Entry 9D18 (electron microscopy, 2.88 A resolution); this record covers chains A and H of the 8 polymer chains in the assembly.

Chain A:
Protein: Isoform 5 of Calcium-activated potassium channel subunit alpha-1
From: Homo sapiens
UniProtKB: Q12791 (KCMA1_HUMAN), isoform Q12791-5; residues 1-1056 here correspond to UniProt positions 66-1121 (UniProt number = residue number + 65)
Amino-acid sequence (1056 residues; numbered 1 to 1056; the number before each row is that of its first residue):
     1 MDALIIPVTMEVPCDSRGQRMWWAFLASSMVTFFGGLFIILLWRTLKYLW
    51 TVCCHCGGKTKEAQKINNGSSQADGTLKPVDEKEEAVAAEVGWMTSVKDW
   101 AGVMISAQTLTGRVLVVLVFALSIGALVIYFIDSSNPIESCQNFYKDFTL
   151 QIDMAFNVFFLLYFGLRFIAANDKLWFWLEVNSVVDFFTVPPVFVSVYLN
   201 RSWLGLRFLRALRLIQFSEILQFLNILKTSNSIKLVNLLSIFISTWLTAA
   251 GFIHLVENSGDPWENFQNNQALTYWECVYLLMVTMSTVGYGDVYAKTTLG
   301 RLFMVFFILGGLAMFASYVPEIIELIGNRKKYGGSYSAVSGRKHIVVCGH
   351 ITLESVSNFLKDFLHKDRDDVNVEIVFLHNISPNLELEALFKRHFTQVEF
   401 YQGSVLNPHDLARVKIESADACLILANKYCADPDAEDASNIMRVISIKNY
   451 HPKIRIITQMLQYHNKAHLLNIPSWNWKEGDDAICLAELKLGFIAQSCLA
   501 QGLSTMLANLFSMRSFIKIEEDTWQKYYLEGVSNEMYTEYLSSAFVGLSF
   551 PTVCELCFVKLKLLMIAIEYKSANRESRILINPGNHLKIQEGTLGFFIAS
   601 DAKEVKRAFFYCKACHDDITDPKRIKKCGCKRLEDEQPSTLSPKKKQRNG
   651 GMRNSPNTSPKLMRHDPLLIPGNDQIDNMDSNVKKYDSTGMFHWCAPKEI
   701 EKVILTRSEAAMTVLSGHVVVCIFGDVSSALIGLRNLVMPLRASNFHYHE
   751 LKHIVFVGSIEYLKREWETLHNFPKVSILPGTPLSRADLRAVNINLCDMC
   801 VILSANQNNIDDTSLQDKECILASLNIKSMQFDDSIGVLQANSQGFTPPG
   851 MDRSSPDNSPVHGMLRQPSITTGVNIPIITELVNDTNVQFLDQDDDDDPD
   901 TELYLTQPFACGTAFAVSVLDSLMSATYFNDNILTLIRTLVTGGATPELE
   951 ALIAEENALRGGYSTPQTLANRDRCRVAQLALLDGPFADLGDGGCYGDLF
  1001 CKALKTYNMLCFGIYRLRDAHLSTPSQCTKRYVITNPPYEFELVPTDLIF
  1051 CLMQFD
Disordered / not traced: 1-18, 55-90, 570-576, 616-680, 834-870
Metal / ion sites: K+ site 1: Thr-287 (shared with 1 residue of chain B; 1 residue of chain C; 1 residue of chain D); K+ site 2: Thr-287, Val-288 (shared with 2 residues of chain B; 2 residues of chain C; 2 residues of chain D); K+ site 3: Val-288, Gly-289 (shared with 2 residues of chain B; 2 residues of chain C; 2 residues of chain D); K+ site 4: Gly-289, Tyr-290 (shared with 2 residues of chain B; 2 residues of chain C; 2 residues of chain D); Ca2+ site 1: Asp-367, Arg-514, Ser-533, Glu-535, Ser-600; Mg2+: Glu-374, Glu-399; Ca2+ site 2: Asn-449 (shared with 4 residues of chain B); Ca2+ site 3: Gln-889, Asp-892, Asp-895, Asp-897 (shared with 1 residue of chain D)
Curated features (UniProtKB/Swiss-Prot):
  - region: Leu-491 to Phe-511 (Segment S7), Leu-548 to Ile-568 (Segment S8), Cys-612 to His-616 (Heme-binding motif)
  - motif: Thr-287 to Tyr-290 (Selectivity for potassium)
  - binding site (Mg(2+)): Glu-374, Gln-397, Glu-399
  - lipidation (S-palmitoyl cysteine): Cys-53, Cys-54, Cys-56

Chain H:
Protein: Large-conductance Ca2+-activated K+ channel beta2 subunit, Calcium-activated potassium channel subunit beta-4
From: Homo sapiens
Notes: fragment: N-terminal 45 residues of kcnmb2 ligated to kcnmb4 (devoid of N terminal first 15 residues)
UniProtKB: chimeric construct of B5BNX0, Q86W47: residues 2-44 from B5BNX0 (B5BNX0_HUMAN) positions 2-44 (same numbers); residues 45-240 from Q86W47 positions 15-210 (UniProt number = residue number - 30)
Amino-acid sequence (239 residues; each row starts with the number of its first residue):
     2 FIWTSGRTSSSYRHDEKRNIYQKIRDHDLLDKRKTVTALKAGEDKSIRLG
    52 LFLIISGVVSLFIFGFCWLSPALQDLQATEANCTVLSVQQIGEVFECTFT
   102 CGADCRGTSQYPCVQVYVNNSESNSRALLHSDEHQLLTNPKCSYIPPCKR
   152 ENQKNLESVMNWQQYWKDEIGSQPFTCYFNQHQRPDDVLLHRTHDEIVLL
   202 HCFLWPLVTFVVGVLIVVLTICAKSLAVKAEAMKKRKFS
Disordered / not traced: 2-33, 236-240
Disulfides: Cys-84/Cys-178, Cys-98/Cys-149, Cys-114/Cys-143
Curated features (UniProtKB/Swiss-Prot):
  - glycosylation (N-linked (GlcNAc...) asparagine): Asn-83, Asn-120

Chain A / chain H interface:
Residue-residue contacts (8):
  Val-128(A) / Phe-63(H)  hydrophobic
  Phe-131(A) / Phe-67(H)  hydrophobic
  Ile-132(A) / Phe-67(H)
  Ser-135(A) / Leu-70(H)
  Trp-275(A) / Phe-67(H)  hydrophobic
  Ser-335(A) / Thr-38(H)
  Ser-335(A) / Ala-39(H)
  Lys-415(A) / Thr-38(H)
Other interface residues (no listed pair), chain A (9 interface residues in all): Ser-337, Arg-413
Other interface residues (no listed pair), chain H (7 interface residues in all): Lys-35, Ser-71

In short:
9 residues of chain A and 7 residues of chain H are in contact. The K+ site 2 is built by Thr-287(A) and
Val-288(A). Val-288(A) and Gly-289(A) coordinate K+ site 3. Curated annotation (UniProt) lists 3 Mg2+-binding
residues on chain A.
Here chain A is Isoform 5 of Calcium-activated potassium channel subunit alpha-1 and chain H is
Large-conductance Ca2+-activated K+ channel beta2 subunit, Calcium-activated potassium channel subunit beta-4,
both from Homo sapiens. Entry 9D18 (Ca2+ bound open-inactivated hSlo1 + beta2N-beta4 channel in
detergent-conformation 2 of inactivating domain) was determined by electron microscopy, deposited together
with 9CZH, 9CZJ, 9CZK, 9CZM, 9CZO, 9CZQ and 9D19.
